PDB entry 9FE7 | X-ray diffraction, 2.28 A resolution | chains A and B of the 4 polymer chains in the assembly

# Chain A
Protein: NADH-quinone oxidoreductase subunit E
Organism: Aquifex aeolicus VF5
Notes: EC 7.1.1.-
Reference sequence: O66842 (NUOE_AQUAE); residues 1-160 here = UniProt positions 1-160
Amino-acid sequence (160 residues; row label = number of the first residue in the row):
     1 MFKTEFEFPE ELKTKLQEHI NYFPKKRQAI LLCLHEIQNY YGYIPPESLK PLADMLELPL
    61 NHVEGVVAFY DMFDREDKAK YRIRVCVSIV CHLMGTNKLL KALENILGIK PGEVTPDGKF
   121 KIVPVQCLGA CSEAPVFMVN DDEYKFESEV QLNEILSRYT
Not modelled in the structure: 1-4
Metal / ion sites: Na+ site 1: D71 (shared with G178(B), E345(B) of chain B); 2Fe-2S cluster Fe: C86, C91, C127, C131; Na+ site 2: L128, E143 (shared with E137(B) of chain B)
Small-molecule neighbours: 2Fe-2S cluster (FES): C86, S88, I89, V90, C91, C127, L128, G129, A130, C131, V136
Curated features (UniProtKB/Swiss-Prot):
  - binding site ([2Fe-2S] cluster): C86, C91, C127, C131

# Chain B
Protein: NADH-quinone oxidoreductase subunit F
Organism: Aquifex aeolicus VF5
Notes: EC 7.1.1.-
Reference sequence: O66841 (NUOF_AQUAE); residues 1-426 here = UniProt positions 1-426
Amino-acid sequence (434 residues; row label = number of the first residue in the row):
     1 MRSYPAIPRI YAETTLNMLL KRAKKPRVHS IDEYLKDGGY QALEKALNMS PEEIIDWVDK
    61 STLRGRGGAG FPTGKKWKFA VQNPGPRYFI CNADESEPGT FKDRIIIERD PHLLIEGIII
   121 SSYAIGANEA YIYIRGEYPA GYYILRDAIE EAKKKGFLGK NILGSGFDLE IYVARGAGAY
   181 ICGEETALIE SLEGKRGHPR LKPPYPVQKG LWGKPTVVNN VETIANVRFI ISMGWEEYRY
   241 IGPSDYAGPK LFPVSGKVKK PGVYELPMNT TLREVIFKYA GGTLGNKKVK AVFSGALDCF
   301 SSEELDIPMD YSPLGFGGTG TVIVLTEEDD IVEAALKIAE FYEHETCGQC TPCRVGCYEQ
   361 ANLLEKIYKG EATEQDWEGF DFVNRNIQPT SICGLGAVAG RLIRQTLEKF PEEWEKYRKK
   421 SASLPLAGHH HHHH
Not modelled in the structure: 1, 419-434
Sequence notes: engineered mutation R228 (Pro in O66841); expression tag (427-434)
Metal / ion sites: Na+ site 1: D94, A179; Na+ site 2: E137 (shared with L128(A), E143(A) of chain A); Na+ site 3: G178, E345 (shared with D71(A) of chain A); Na+ site 4 near D245 (its only coordinating residue here); 4Fe-4S cluster Fe: C347, C350, C353, C393
Small-molecule neighbours:
  - FMN (flavin mononucleotide): G65, R66, G67, G68, A69, F71, K76, N92, D94, E95, S96, Y180, I181, G183, E184, E185, V218, N219, N220, T223, G394, L395
  - MPO (3[N-morpholino]propane sulfonic acid), molecule 1: F71, K76, F79, E185, Y205, P206, V207, T216
  - MPO, molecule 2: K153, G159, K160, E170
  - 4Fe-4S cluster (SF4): I181, P199, T346, C347, G348, Q349, C350, C353, S391, I392, C393, L395, G396
Curated features (UniProtKB/Swiss-Prot):
  - binding site (NAD(+)): G65 to G74
  - binding site (FMN): G176 to T223
  - binding site ([4Fe-4S] cluster): C347, C350, C353, C393

# Chain A / chain B interface
Pairs across the interface (98; chain A residue first):
  Y22(A) - R146(B)
  Y22(A) - I171(B)
  Y22(A) - Y172(B)
  Y22(A) - V173(B)  hydrogen bond (side chain-backbone)
  F23(A) - Y131(B)  hydrophobic
  F23(A) - Y172(B)  hydrophobic
  F23(A) - V173(B)
  F23(A) - A174(B)  hydrophobic
  P24(A) - E129(B)
  P24(A) - Y131(B)
  P24(A) - Y172(B)
  K25(A) - W212(B)
  R27(A) - E193(B)
  R27(A) - G194(B)
  R27(A) - W212(B)
  Q28(A) - Y131(B)  hydrogen bond
  Q28(A) - L192(B)
  Q28(A) - W212(B)
  I30(A) - G194(B)
  L31(A) - R175(B)
  L31(A) - S191(B)
  L32(A) - R175(B)
  H35(A) - R175(B)
  H35(A) - G176(B)  hydrogen bond (side chain-backbone)
  H35(A) - A177(B)
  H62(A) - G194(B)  hydrogen bond (side chain-backbone)
  H62(A) - K195(B)
  G65(A) - R196(B)
  V66(A) - G194(B)
  F69(A) - A179(B)  hydrophobic
  F69(A) - I181(B)  hydrophobic
  F69(A) - R196(B)
  F69(A) - G197(B)
  F69(A) - H198(B)
  Y70(A) - A177(B)
  Y70(A) - A179(B)  hydrophobic
  Y70(A) - C182(B)  hydrophobic
  Y70(A) - S191(B)  hydrogen bond
  Y70(A) - K195(B)  hydrogen bond (side chain-backbone)
  Y70(A) - R196(B)
  Y70(A) - G197(B)  hydrogen bond (side chain-backbone)
  D71(A) - A177(B)  hydrogen bond (backbone-backbone)
  D71(A) - G178(B)
  M72(A) - G136(B)
  M72(A) - E137(B)
  M72(A) - A177(B)  hydrogen bond (backbone-backbone)
  M72(A) - G178(B)
  F73(A) - A177(B)  hydrophobic
  V87(A) - K337(B)
  I89(A) - P98(B)  hydrophobic
  I89(A) - A334(B)  hydrophobic
  I89(A) - K337(B)
  V90(A) - S255(B)
  V90(A) - G256(B)
  V90(A) - I323(B)  hydrophobic
  H92(A) - E333(B)  salt bridge
  H92(A) - K337(B)  hydrogen bond
  L93(A) - K257(B)
  L93(A) - L325(B)  hydrophobic
  L93(A) - D329(B)
  M94(A) - G256(B)
  M94(A) - K257(B)
  M94(A) - L284(B)  hydrophobic
  Q126(A) - F341(B)
  Q126(A) - H344(B)
  Q126(A) - E345(B)
  C127(A) - P98(B)  hydrophobic
  C127(A) - G99(B)
  C127(A) - R135(B)  hydrogen bond (backbone-side chain)
  L128(A) - R104(B)  hydrogen bond (backbone-side chain)
  L128(A) - R135(B)
  L128(A) - Y138(B)
  G129(A) - T100(B)
  G129(A) - F101(B)
  G129(A) - R104(B)  hydrogen bond (backbone-side chain)
  G129(A) - R135(B)
  G129(A) - Y138(B)
  A130(A) - R104(B)
  C131(A) - G99(B)  hydrogen bond (side chain-backbone)
  C131(A) - F101(B)
  C131(A) - S255(B)
  S132(A) - I10(B)
  S132(A) - F101(B)
  S132(A) - V254(B)
  S132(A) - P261(B)
  S132(A) - G262(B)
  E133(A) - P8(B)
  E133(A) - I10(B)
  M138(A) - E137(B)
  M138(A) - P139(B)
  D141(A) - P5(B)
  D141(A) - P139(B)
  D141(A) - Y143(B)
  D142(A) - P5(B)
  D142(A) - A6(B)  hydrogen bond (side chain-backbone)
  E143(A) - A6(B)  hydrogen bond (backbone-backbone)
  E143(A) - P8(B)
  E143(A) - R104(B)  salt bridge
Also at the interface, not in a pair above, chain A (37 interface residues in all): Y144
Also at the interface, not in a pair above, chain B (64 interface residues in all): I7, R9, S96, E97, Y133, Y142, F293, I338, E340, C347

# Summary
Chain A and chain B form an interface of 37 and 64 residues respectively; the contacts include 16 hydrogen
bonds and 2 salt bridges. Polar contacts include H92(A)-E333(B), E143(A)-R104(B) and Y22(A)-V173(B). Ligands
of chain A: 2Fe-2S cluster.
Chain A is NADH-quinone oxidoreductase subunit E and chain B is NADH-quinone oxidoreductase subunit F, both
from Aquifex aeolicus VF5; the structure, Crystal Structure of oxidized NuoEF variant P228R(NuoF) from Aquifex
aeolicus, was determined by X-ray diffraction, deposited together with 9FDJ, 9FDK, 9FDV, 9FE0, 9FE5, 9FE8 and
6 further entries.
